PDB entry 7ADB | electron microscopy, 4.40 A resolution (low resolution: residue-level contacts below are approximate; hydrogen-bond / salt-bridge calls are withheld) | chains V and Y of the 15 polymer chains in the assembly

Chain V:
Name: DNA-directed RNA polymerase subunit alpha
Organism: Escherichia coli
Notes: EC 2.7.7.6
UniProt: P0A7Z4 (RPOA_ECOLI); residue numbers follow UniProt; this construct covers 1-329
Amino-acid sequence (329 residues; each row starts with the number of its first residue):
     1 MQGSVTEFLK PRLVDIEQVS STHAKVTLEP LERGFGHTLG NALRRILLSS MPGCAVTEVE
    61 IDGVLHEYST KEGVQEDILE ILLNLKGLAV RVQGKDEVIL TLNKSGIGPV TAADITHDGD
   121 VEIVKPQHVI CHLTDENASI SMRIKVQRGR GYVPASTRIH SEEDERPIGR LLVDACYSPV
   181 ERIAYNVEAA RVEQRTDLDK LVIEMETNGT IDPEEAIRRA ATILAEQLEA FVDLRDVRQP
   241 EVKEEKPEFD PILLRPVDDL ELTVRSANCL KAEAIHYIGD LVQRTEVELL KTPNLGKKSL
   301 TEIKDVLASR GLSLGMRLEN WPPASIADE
Unresolved in the structure: 1-4, 240-329
UniProt features mapped onto this chain:
  - region: E162 to E165 (Required for interaction with Crp at class II promoters)
  - modified residue: R265 (ADP-ribosylarginine), K297 (N6-acetyllysine), K298 (N6-acetyllysine)

Chain Y:
Name: DNA-directed RNA polymerase subunit beta'
Organism: Escherichia coli
Notes: EC 2.7.7.6
UniProt: C3SIA2 (C3SIA2_ECOLX); residue numbers follow UniProt; this construct covers 1-1407
Amino-acid sequence (1416 residues; row label = number of the first residue in the row):
     1 MKDLLKFLKA QTKTEEFDAI KIALASPDMI RSWSFGEVKK PETINYRTFK PERDGLFCAR
    61 IFGPVKDYEC LCGKYKRLKH RGVICEKCGV EVTQTKVRRE RMGHIELASP TAHIWFLKSL
   121 PSRIGLLLDM PLRDIERVLY FESYVVIEGG MTNLERQQIL TEEQYLDALE EFGDEFDAKM
   181 GAEAIQALLK SMDLEQECEQ LREELNETNS ETKRKKLTKR IKLLEAFVQS GNKPEWMILT
   241 VLPVLPPDLR PLVPLDGGRF ATSDLNDLYR RVINRNNRLK RLLDLAAPDI IVRNEKRMLQ
   301 EAVDALLDNG RRGRAITGSN KRPLKSLADM IKGKQGRFRQ NLLGKRVDYS GRSVITVGPY
   361 LRLHQCGLPK KMALELFKPF IYGKLELRGL ATTIKAAKKM VEREEAVVWD ILDEVIREHP
   421 VLLNRAPTLH RLGIQAFEPV LIEGKAIQLH PLVCAAYNAD FDGDQMAVHV PLTLEAQLEA
   481 RALMMSTNNI LSPANGEPII VPSQDVVLGL YYMTRDCVNA KGEGMVLTGP KEAERLYRSG
   541 LASLHARVKV RITEYEKDAN GELVAKTSLK DTTVGRAILW MIVPKGLPYS IVNQALGKKA
   601 ISKMLNTCYR ILGLKPTVIF ADQIMYTGFA YAARSGASVG IDDMVIPEKK HEIISEAEAE
   661 VAEIQEQFQS GLVTAGERYN KVIDIWAAAN DRVSKAMMDN LQTETVINRD GQEEKQVSFN
   721 SIYMMADSGA RGSAAQIRQL AGMRGLMAKP DGSIIETPIT ANFREGLNVL QYFISTHGAR
   781 KGLADTALKT ANSGYLTRRL VDVAQDLVVT EDDCGTHEGI MMTPVIEGGD VKEPLRDRVL
   841 GRVTAEDVLK PGTADILVPR NTLLHEQWCD LLEENSVDAV KVRSVVSCDT DFGVCAHCYG
   901 RDLARGHIIN KGEAIGVIAA QSIGEPGTQL TMRTFHIGGA ASRAAAESSI QVKNKGSIKL
   961 SNVKSVVNSS GKLVITSRNT ELKLIDEFGR TKESYKVPYG AVLAKGDGEQ VAGGETVANW
  1021 DPHTMPVITE VSGFVRFTDM IDGQTITRQT DELTGLSSLV VLDSAERTAG GKDLRPALKI
  1081 VDAQGNDVLI PGTDMPAQYF LPGKAIVQLE DGVQISSGDT LARIPQESGG TKDITGGLPR
  1141 VADLFEARRP KEPAILAEIS GIVSFGKETK GKRRLVITPV DGSDPYEEMI PKWRQLNVFE
  1201 GERVERGDVI SDGPEAPHDI LRLRGVHAVT RYIVNEVQDV YRLQGVKIND KHIEVIVRQM
  1261 LRKATIVNAG SSDFLEGEQV EYSRVKIANR ELEANGKVGA TYSRDLLGIT KASLATESFI
  1321 SAASFQETTR VLTEAAVAGK RDELRGLKEN VIVGRLIPAG TGYAYHQDRM RRRAAGEAPA
  1381 APQVTAEDAS ASLAELLNAG LGGSDNELEV HHHHHH
Unresolved in the structure: 1-15, 1374-1416
Construct notes: expression tag (1408-1416)
Metal / ion sites: Zn2+ site 1: C70, C72, C85, C88; Mg2+: D460, D462, D464 (shared with 1 residue of chain R); Zn2+ site 2: C814, C888, C895, C898
What the authors report for this chain:
  - mutagenesis - C72H, C85H, E86K: decreased growth in response to rhoY80C

Interface between chain V and chain Y:
Residue-residue contacts (28; chain V residue first):
  R44(V) - R538(Y)
  R45(V) - R538(Y)
  L48(V) - R535(Y)
  L48(V) - R538(Y)
  E80(V) - R551(Y)
  E80(V) - L569(Y)
  L83(V) - V526(Y)
  L83(V) - L527(Y)
  L83(V) - T528(Y)
  L83(V) - R551(Y)
  N84(V) - R551(Y)
  Y152(V) - E532(Y)
  Y152(V) - R535(Y)
  Y152(V) - L536(Y)
  P154(V) - L541(Y)
  D174(V) - V526(Y)
  C176(V) - R535(Y)
  S178(V) - R535(Y)
  V180(V) - R535(Y)
  E181(V) - K531(Y)
  E181(V) - E532(Y)
  E181(V) - R535(Y)
  R182(V) - K531(Y)
  R182(V) - E534(Y)
  R182(V) - M581(Y)
  R191(V) - K370(Y)
  R191(V) - W409(Y)
  T196(V) - E443(Y)
Also at the interface, not in a pair above, chain V (20 interface residues in all): K86, I183, A184, Q194
Also at the interface, not in a pair above, chain Y (19 interface residues in all): A406, M525, S539

Overview:
20 residues of chain V and 19 residues of chain Y are in contact. The Zn2+ site 1 is built by C70(Y), C72(Y),
C85(Y) and C88(Y). D460(Y), D462(Y) and D464(Y) form the Mg2+ site. From the paper: C72H, C85H and E86K of
chain Y reduce growth in response to rhoY80C.
Here chain V is DNA-directed RNA polymerase subunit alpha and chain Y is DNA-directed RNA polymerase subunit
beta', both from Escherichia coli. Entry 7ADB (Transcription termination intermediate complex 1 delta NusG)
was determined by electron microscopy (same publication as 6Z9P, 6Z9Q, 6Z9R, 6Z9S, 6Z9T, 7ADC, 7ADD and 7ADE).
